Entry 9BU0 (X-ray diffraction, 2.89 A resolution); this record covers chains C and H of the 8 polymer chains in the assembly.

== Chain C ==
Molecule: Major histocompatibility complex class I-related gene protein
Organism: Homo sapiens
Reference sequence: Q95460 (HMR1_HUMAN); residues 1-270 here correspond to UniProt positions 23-292 (UniProt number = residue number + 22)
Sequence (271 residues; numbered 0 to 270; the number before each row is that of its first residue; numbering starts at 0):
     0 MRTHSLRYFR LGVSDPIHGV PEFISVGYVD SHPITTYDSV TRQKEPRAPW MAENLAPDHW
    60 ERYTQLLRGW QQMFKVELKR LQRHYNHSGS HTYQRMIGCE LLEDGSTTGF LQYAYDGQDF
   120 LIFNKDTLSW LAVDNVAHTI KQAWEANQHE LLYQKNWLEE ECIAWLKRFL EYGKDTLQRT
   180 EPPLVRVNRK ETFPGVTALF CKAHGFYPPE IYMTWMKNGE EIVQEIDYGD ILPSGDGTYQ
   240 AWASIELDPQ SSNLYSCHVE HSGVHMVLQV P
Not modelled in the structure: 0, 222-223, 247-251
Sequence notes: initiating methionine (0); conflict Ser-261 (Cys283 in Q95460)
UniProt features mapped onto this chain:
  - binding site (5-(2-oxoethylideneamino)-6-(D-ribitylamino)uracil): Arg-9, Ser-24, Lys-43, Arg-94, Tyr-152, Gln-153
  - binding site (5-(2-oxopropylideneamino)-6-(D-ribitylamino)uracil): Arg-9, Ser-24, Lys-43, Arg-94, Tyr-152, Gln-153
  - binding site (7-hydroxy-6-methyl-8-(1-D-ribityl)lumazine): Arg-9, Ser-24, Lys-43, Arg-94, Tyr-152, Gln-153
  - binding site (8-(9H-purin-6-yl)-2-oxa-8-azabicyclo[3.3.1]nona-3,6-diene-4,6-dicarbaldehyde): Arg-9, Lys-43, His-58, Arg-94
  - binding site (2-amino-4-oxopteridine-6-carbaldehyde): Lys-43
  - binding site (pyridoxal): Lys-43
  - glycosylation: Asn-85 (N-linked (GlcNAc...) asparagine)
Cystine bridges: Cys-98/Cys-161, Cys-200/Cys-256
Covalently attached groups: salicylaldehyde (NK) linked to Lys-43
Ligand contacts: salicylaldehyde (NK): Tyr-7, Arg-9, Ser-24, Tyr-62, Leu-66, Trp-69, Trp-156
What the authors report for this chain:
  - binding site for salicylaldehyde: Tyr-7, Ser-24, Lys-43, Tyr-62, Trp-69, Trp-156

== Chain H ==
Molecule: Human TCR TRBV6-1_BETA
Organism: Homo sapiens
Sequence (246 residues; row label = number of the first residue in the row; numbering starts at 0):
     0 MNAGVTQTPK FQVLKTGQSM TLQCAQDMNH NSMYWYRQDP GMGLRLIYYS ASEGTTDKGE
    60 VPNGYNVSRL NKREFSLRLE SAAPSQTSVY FCASSVWTGE GSGELFFGEG SRLTVLEDLK
   120 NVFPPEVAVF EPSEAEISHT QKATLVCLAT GFYPDHVELS WWVNGKEVHS GVCTDPQPLK
   180 EQPALNDSRY ALSSRLRVSA TFWQNPRNHF RCQVQFYGLS ENDEWTQDRA KPVTQIVSAE
   240 AWGRAD
Not modelled in the structure: 0-1
Cystine bridges: Cys-23/Cys-91, Cys-146/Cys-211

== Interface between chain C and chain H ==
Residue-residue contacts (21):
  Glu-99(C) with Glu-239(H)
  Leu-101(C) with Arg-210(H)
  Asp-103(C) with Arg-210(H)
  Ser-105(C) with Arg-210(H)
  Thr-107(C) with Arg-210(H)
  Asp-125(C) with Val-236(H)
  Thr-126(C) with Glu-125(H)
  Gln-147(C) with Asp-227(H), hydrogen bond (side chain-backbone); Arg-228(H)
  Leu-151(C) with Ala-229(H), hydrophobic
  Ile-210(C) with Arg-206(H)
  Met-212(C) with Asn-204(H)
  Glu-220(C) with Ser-198(H), hydrogen bond
  Tyr-227(C) with Gln-203(H); Asn-204(H), hydrogen bond; Pro-205(H); Arg-206(H)
  Gly-228(C) with Arg-206(H), hydrogen bond (backbone-side chain)
  Ile-230(C) with Arg-206(H)
  Ala-240(C) with Arg-206(H)
  Trp-241(C) with Arg-206(H)
Also at the interface, not in a pair above, chain C (21 interface residues in all): Asn-123, Leu-127, Lys-154, Thr-213
Also at the interface, not in a pair above, chain H (14 interface residues in all): Thr-200, Ala-244

== In short ==
21 residues of chain C face 14 of chain H across their interface, with 4 hydrogen bonds. Among the polar pairs
are Gln-147(C)/Asp-227(H), Glu-220(C)/Ser-198(H) and Tyr-227(C)/Asn-204(H). Salicylaldehyde is covalently
linked to Lys-43(C). The paper reports a binding site for salicylaldehyde at Tyr-7(C), Ser-24(C) and Lys-43(C)
among others.
Here chain C is Major histocompatibility complex class I-related gene protein and chain H is Human TCR
TRBV6-1_BETA, both from Homo sapiens. Entry 9BU0 (Structure of human MAIT A-F7 TCR in complex with human
MR1-salicylaldehyde) was determined by X-ray diffraction, deposited together with 9BTX, 9BTY and 9BTZ.
